5Z7P - chain A; structure by X-ray diffraction, 2.00 A resolution.

[Chain A]
Name: Chitinase A
Organism: Serratia marcescens
Notes: engineered mutation(s): D313A, K369M, F396A, W539A, E540M
Chain sequence (546 residues; each row starts with the number of its first residue):
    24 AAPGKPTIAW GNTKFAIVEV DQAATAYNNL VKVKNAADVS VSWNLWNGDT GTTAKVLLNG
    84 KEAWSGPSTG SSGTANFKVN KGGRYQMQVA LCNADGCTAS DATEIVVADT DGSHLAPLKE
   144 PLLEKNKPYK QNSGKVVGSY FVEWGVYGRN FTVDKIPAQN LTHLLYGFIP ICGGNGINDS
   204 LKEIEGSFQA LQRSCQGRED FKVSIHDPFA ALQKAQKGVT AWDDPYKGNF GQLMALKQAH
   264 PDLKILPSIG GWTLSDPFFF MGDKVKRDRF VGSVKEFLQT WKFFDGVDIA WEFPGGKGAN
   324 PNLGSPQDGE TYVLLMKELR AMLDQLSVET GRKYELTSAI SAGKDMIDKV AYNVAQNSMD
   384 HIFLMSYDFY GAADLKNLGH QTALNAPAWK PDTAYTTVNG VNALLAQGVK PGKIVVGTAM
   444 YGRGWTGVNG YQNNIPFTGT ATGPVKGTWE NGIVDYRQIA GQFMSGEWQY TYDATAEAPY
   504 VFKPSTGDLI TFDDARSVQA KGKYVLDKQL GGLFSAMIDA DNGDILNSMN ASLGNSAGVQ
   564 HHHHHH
Unresolved in the structure: 564-569
Disulfides: Cys115-Cys120, Cys195-Cys218
What the authors report for this chain:
  - catalytic residues: Glu315 (proposed by the authors, not directly observed)

[In short]
From the paper: the catalytic residue Glu315.
Chain A is Chitinase A (Serratia marcescens); the structure, SmChiA sliding-intermediate with chitotriose, was
determined by X-ray diffraction (same publication as 5Z7M, 5Z7N and 5Z7O).
